Entry 6KDN (X-ray diffraction, 2.30 A resolution); this record covers chains A and E of the 3 polymer chains in the assembly.

== Chain A ==
Protein: HIV-1 reverse transcriptase p66 subunit
Organism: Human immunodeficiency virus 1
Reference sequence: D3XFN5 (D3XFN5_9HIV1); residues 1-555 here correspond to UniProt positions 100-654 (UniProt number = residue number + 99)
Amino-acid sequence (557 residues; row label = number of the first residue in the row; numbers below 1 keep their minus sign (Met-1 is residue -1)):
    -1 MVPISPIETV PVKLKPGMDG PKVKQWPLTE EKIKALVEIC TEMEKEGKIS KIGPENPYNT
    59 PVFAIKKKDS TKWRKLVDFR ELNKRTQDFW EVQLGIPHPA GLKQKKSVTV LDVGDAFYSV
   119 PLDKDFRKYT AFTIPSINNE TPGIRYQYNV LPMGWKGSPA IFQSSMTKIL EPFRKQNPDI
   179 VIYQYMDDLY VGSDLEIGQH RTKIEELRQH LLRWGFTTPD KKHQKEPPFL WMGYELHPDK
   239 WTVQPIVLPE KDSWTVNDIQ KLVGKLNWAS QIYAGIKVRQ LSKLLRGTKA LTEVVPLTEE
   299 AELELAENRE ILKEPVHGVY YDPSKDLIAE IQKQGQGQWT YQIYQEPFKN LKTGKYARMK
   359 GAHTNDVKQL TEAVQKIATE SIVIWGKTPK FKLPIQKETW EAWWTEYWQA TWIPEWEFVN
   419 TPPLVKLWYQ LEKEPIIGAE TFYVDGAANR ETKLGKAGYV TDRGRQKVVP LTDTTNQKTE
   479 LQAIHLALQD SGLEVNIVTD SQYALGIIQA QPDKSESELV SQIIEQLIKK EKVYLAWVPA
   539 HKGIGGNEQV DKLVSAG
Disordered / not traced: -1 to 0, 554-555
Construct notes: expression tag (-1 to 0); engineered mutation Phe115 (Tyr214 in D3XFN5), Tyr116 (Phe215 in D3XFN5), Met151 (Gln250 in D3XFN5), Ser162 (Cys261 in D3XFN5), Ser280 (Cys379 in D3XFN5)
Ion coordination: Mg2+: Asp110, Val111, Asp185 (together with 2'-deoxyguanosine-5'-triphosphate)
Small-molecule neighbours: 2'-deoxyguanosine-5'-triphosphate (DGT): Lys65, Asp67, Arg72, Leu74, Asp110, Val111, Gly112, Asp113, Ala114, Phe115, Met151, Gly152, Met184, Asp185, Lys220
Reported in the primary citation:
  - Mg2+ coordination: Asp110, Val111, Asp185
  - binding site for 2'-deoxyguanosine-5'-triphosphate: Met184
  - mutagenesis - Q182G: abolished growth

== Chain E ==
Molecule: DNA/RNA
Sequence (38 nucleotides; row label = number of the first residue in the row; numbers below 1 keep their minus sign (DT-4 is residue -4)):
    -4 TAATCGCCCC CCTTCGGTGC TTTGCACCGA AGGGGGGC
Disordered / not traced: -4 to -2
Modified / non-standard residues: OMC (o2'-methylycytidine-5'-monophosphate) at position 2; OMC (o2'-methylycytidine-5'-monophosphate) at position 4
Small-molecule neighbours: 2'-deoxyguanosine-5'-triphosphate (DGT): DC0, DG1, DC33

== Chain A / chain E interface ==
Residue-residue contacts (77; chain A residue first):
  Trp24(A) - DT-1(E)  stacking on the base
  Phe61(A) - DT-1(E)  sugar contact
  Phe61(A) - DC0(E)  sugar contact
  Ile63(A) - DC0(E)  base contact
  Leu74(A) - DC0(E)  base contact
  Val75(A) - DC0(E)  sugar contact
  Asp76(A) - DC0(E)  sugar contact
  Arg78(A) - DT-1(E)  phosphate contact
  Arg78(A) - DC0(E)  salt bridge to the phosphate
  Asn81(A) - DG1(E)  sugar contact
  Glu89(A) - OMC_2(E)  hydrogen bond to the sugar
  Glu89(A) - DC3(E)  phosphate contact
  Gln91(A) - OMC_2(E)  base contact
  Gln91(A) - DC3(E)  sugar contact
  Leu92(A) - OMC_4(E)  sugar contact
  Gly93(A) - OMC_4(E)  sugar contact
  Ile94(A) - DC3(E)  base contact
  Ile94(A) - OMC_4(E)  sugar contact
  Ile94(A) - DG31(E)  base contact
  Asp110(A) - DC33(E)  phosphate contact
  Met151(A) - DC0(E)  base contact
  Gly152(A) - DC0(E)  base contact
  Gly152(A) - DG1(E)  sugar contact
  Lys154(A) - DG1(E)  phosphate contact
  Lys154(A) - OMC_2(E)  phosphate contact
  Pro157(A) - OMC_2(E)  sugar contact
  Gln161(A) - OMC_2(E)  base contact
  Tyr183(A) - DC3(E)  base contact
  Tyr183(A) - DG32(E)  hydrogen bond to the base
  Tyr183(A) - DC33(E)  sugar contact
  Met184(A) - DG1(E)  base contact
  Met184(A) - DC33(E)  phosphate contact
  Asp185(A) - DC33(E)  hydrogen bond to the phosphate
  Asp186(A) - DC33(E)  phosphate contact
  Met230(A) - DG32(E)  sugar contact
  Met230(A) - DC33(E)  phosphate contact
  Gly231(A) - DG32(E)  phosphate contact
  Asn255(A) - DG28(E)  hydrogen bond to the phosphate
  Asn255(A) - DG29(E)  hydrogen bond to the phosphate
  Gln258(A) - DG28(E)  sugar contact
  Gln258(A) - DG29(E)  sugar contact
  Lys259(A) - DG29(E)  phosphate contact
  Lys259(A) - DG30(E)  sugar contact
  Gly262(A) - DG30(E)  sugar contact
  Lys263(A) - DG30(E)  sugar contact
  Lys263(A) - DG31(E)  salt bridge to the phosphate
  Asn265(A) - DC6(E)  sugar contact
  Trp266(A) - DG31(E)  sugar contact
  Val276(A) - DC7(E)  phosphate contact
  Ser280(A) - DC7(E)  phosphate contact
  Ser280(A) - DT8(E)  phosphate contact
  Lys281(A) - DT8(E)  phosphate contact
  Leu283(A) - DT8(E)  phosphate contact
  Leu283(A) - DT9(E)  phosphate contact
  Arg284(A) - DT8(E)  salt bridge to the phosphate
  Arg284(A) - DT9(E)  phosphate contact
  Gly285(A) - DT9(E)  hydrogen bond to the phosphate
  Lys353(A) - DC6(E)  hydrogen bond to the phosphate
  Lys353(A) - DC7(E)  salt bridge to the phosphate
  Ala355(A) - DC7(E)  phosphate contact
  Arg356(A) - DC7(E)  phosphate contact
  Gly359(A) - DC22(E)  phosphate contact
  Ala360(A) - DC22(E)  phosphate contact
  His361(A) - DA21(E)  salt bridge to the phosphate
  Lys374(A) - DC5(E)  phosphate contact
  Lys374(A) - DC6(E)  salt bridge to the phosphate
  Arg448(A) - DT18(E)  sugar contact
  Thr473(A) - DG19(E)  phosphate contact
  Thr473(A) - DC20(E)  hydrogen bond to the phosphate
  Asn474(A) - DT18(E)  phosphate contact
  Gln475(A) - DT17(E)  phosphate contact
  Gln475(A) - DT18(E)  hydrogen bond to the phosphate
  Gln475(A) - DC20(E)  sugar contact
  Lys476(A) - DC20(E)  phosphate contact
  Tyr501(A) - DC20(E)  hydrogen bond to the phosphate
  Tyr501(A) - DA21(E)  hydrogen bond to the phosphate
  Ile505(A) - DA21(E)  phosphate contact
Also at the interface, not in a pair above, chain A (56 interface residues in all): Pro25, Trp153, Gln242, Leu289

== Summary ==
The interface between chain A and chain E involves 56 residues on one side and 23 on the other; the contacts
include 11 hydrogen bonds, 6 salt bridges and 1 aromatic stacking contact. Among the polar pairs are
Tyr183(A)-DG32(E), Glu89(A)-OMC_2(E) and Asp185(A)-DC33(E). From the paper: a binding site for
2'-deoxyguanosine-5'-triphosphate at Met184(A); Q182G of chain A abolishes growth.
Here chain A is HIV-1 reverse transcriptase p66 subunit (Human immunodeficiency virus 1) and chain E is
DNA/RNA. Entry 6KDN (HIV-1 reverse transcriptase with Q151M/Y115F/F116Y:DNA:dGTP ternary complex) was
determined by X-ray diffraction, deposited together with 6KDJ, 6KDK, 6KDM and 6KDO.
